PDB entry 6U7T | X-ray diffraction, 2.00 A resolution | chains A and C of the 3 polymer chains in the assembly

== Chain A ==
Molecule: Adenine DNA glycosylase
Source organism: Geobacillus stearothermophilus
Notes: EC 3.2.2.31
UniProtKB: P83847 (MUTY_GEOSE); numbering as in UniProt (aligned over 1-366)
Chain sequence (366 residues; row label = number of the first residue in the row):
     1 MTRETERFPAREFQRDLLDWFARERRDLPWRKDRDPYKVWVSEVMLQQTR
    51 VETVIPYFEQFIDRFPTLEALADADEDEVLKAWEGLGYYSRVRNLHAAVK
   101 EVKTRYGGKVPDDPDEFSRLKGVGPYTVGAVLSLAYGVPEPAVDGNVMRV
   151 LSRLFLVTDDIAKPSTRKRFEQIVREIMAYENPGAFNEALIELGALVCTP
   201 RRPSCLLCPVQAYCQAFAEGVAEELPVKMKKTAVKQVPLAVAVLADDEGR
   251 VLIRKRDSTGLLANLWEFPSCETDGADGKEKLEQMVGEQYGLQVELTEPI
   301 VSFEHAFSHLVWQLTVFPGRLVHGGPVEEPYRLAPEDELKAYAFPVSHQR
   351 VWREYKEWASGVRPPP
Unresolved in the structure: 1-6, 290-294, 361-366
Sequence notes: variant Pro364 (Arg in P83847), Pro366 (Asp in P83847)
Swiss-Prot annotation at these positions:
  - active site: Glu43 (Proton donor/acceptor)
  - binding site (DNA): Trp30, Arg31, Gln48, Thr49, Leu86 to Tyr88, Tyr126, Glu188, Ser308
  - binding site ([4Fe-4S] cluster): Cys198, Cys205, Cys208, Cys214
  - site: Asp144 (Transition state stabilizer)
  - mutagenesis: Glu43 (E43Q: Loss of catalytic activity), Asp144 (D144N: Loss of catalytic activity)
Metal / ion sites: Ca2+ site 1: Ser118, Val123; 4Fe-4S cluster Fe: Cys198, Cys205, Cys208, Cys214; Ca2+ site 2: Asp257, Thr259
Small-molecule neighbours: 4Fe-4S cluster (SF4): Arg153, Leu154, Val197, Cys198, Pro203, Ser204, Cys205, Cys208, Val210, Gln211, Cys214, Phe217, Ala222
Reported in the primary citation:
  - binding site for the 11-nt DNA strand: Gln48, Thr49, Ser308
  - contacts within the chain: Tyr88-Ser308 (hydrogen bond)
  - specificity-determining residues: Ser308
  - binding site for the 11-nt DNA strand (chain C): Tyr126, Asp144, Asn146
  - catalytic residues: Tyr126, Asp144, Asn146
  - mutagenesis - S308A (8-fold): decreased binding to G:FA-DNA
  - mutagenesis - F307A/S308A, F307DEL/S308DEL/H309DEL, S308A: decreased catalytic activity

== Chain C ==
Molecule: 11-nt DNA strand
Sequence (11 nucleotides; numbered 12 to 22; the number before each row is that of its first residue):
    12 TGTCCAXGTCT
Unresolved in the structure: 12
Modified positions: NR1 ((3R,4R)-3-hydroxy-4-[(phosphonooxy)methyl]pyrrolidinium) at position 18

== Chain A / chain C interface ==
Residue-residue contacts (31):
  Leu46(A) - NR1_18(C)  sugar contact
  Leu46(A) - DG19(C)  phosphate contact
  Gln47(A) - DG19(C)  phosphate contact
  Gln47(A) - DT20(C)  sugar contact
  Gln48(A) - DA17(C)  base contact
  Gln48(A) - DG19(C)  hydrogen bond to the phosphate
  Thr49(A) - DA17(C)  phosphate contact
  Thr49(A) - NR1_18(C)  sugar contact
  Arg50(A) - DA17(C)  phosphate contact
  Arg50(A) - NR1_18(C)  phosphate contact
  Val51(A) - NR1_18(C)  hydrogen bond to the phosphate
  Lys121(A) - DC21(C)  phosphate contact
  Gly122(A) - DT20(C)  sugar contact
  Gly122(A) - DC21(C)  hydrogen bond to the phosphate
  Val123(A) - DC21(C)  phosphate contact
  Gly124(A) - DT20(C)  hydrogen bond to the phosphate
  Pro125(A) - DT20(C)  phosphate contact
  Tyr126(A) - NR1_18(C)  base contact
  Tyr126(A) - DG19(C)  phosphate contact
  Tyr126(A) - DT20(C)  hydrogen bond to the phosphate
  Thr127(A) - DT20(C)  hydrogen bond to the phosphate
  Asp144(A) - NR1_18(C)  base contact
  Asp144(A) - DG19(C)  phosphate contact
  Gly145(A) - DA17(C)  phosphate contact
  Gly145(A) - DG19(C)  hydrogen bond to the phosphate
  Asn146(A) - NR1_18(C)  hydrogen bond to the phosphate
  Arg149(A) - DA17(C)  salt bridge to the phosphate
  Ile191(A) - NR1_18(C)  base contact
  Pro200(A) - DC16(C)  sugar contact
  Arg201(A) - DC15(C)  phosphate contact
  Lys230(A) - DC15(C)  phosphate contact
Also at the interface, not in a pair above, chain A (28 interface residues in all): Tyr88, Asn94, Leu120, Ala195, Pro226, Lys228, Lys231

== In short ==
Chain A and chain C form an interface of 28 and 7 residues respectively, with 8 hydrogen bonds and 1 salt
bridge. Polar pairs include Gln48(A)-DG19(C), Val51(A)-NR1_18(C) and Gly122(A)-DC21(C). Ligands of chain A:
4Fe-4S cluster. The paper reports catalytic residues Tyr126(A), Asp144(A) and Asn146(A); F307A/S308A,
F307DEL/S308DEL/H309DEL and S308A of chain A reduce catalytic activity.
Here chain A is Adenine DNA glycosylase (Geobacillus stearothermophilus) and chain C is an 11-nt DNA strand.
Entry 6U7T (MutY adenine glycosylase bound to DNA containing a transition state analog (1N) paired with
d(8-oxo-G)) was determined by X-ray diffraction together with 6Q0C from the same study.
